6DBQ - chains C and F of the 8 polymer chains in the assembly; structure by electron microscopy, 4.22 A resolution (low resolution: residue-level contacts below are approximate; hydrogen-bond / salt-bridge calls are withheld).

# Chain C
Protein: Recombination activating gene 1 - MBP chimera
Organism: Escherichia coli
Notes: EC 2.3.2.27
UniProt: chimeric construct of P0AEX9, O13033: residues -113 to 250 from P0AEX9 (MALE_ECOLI) positions 29-392 (UniProt number = residue number + 142); residues 271-1031 from O13033 positions 271-1031 (same numbers)
Sequence (1159 residues; row label = number of the first residue in the row; numbers below 1 keep their minus sign (Met-127 is residue -127)):
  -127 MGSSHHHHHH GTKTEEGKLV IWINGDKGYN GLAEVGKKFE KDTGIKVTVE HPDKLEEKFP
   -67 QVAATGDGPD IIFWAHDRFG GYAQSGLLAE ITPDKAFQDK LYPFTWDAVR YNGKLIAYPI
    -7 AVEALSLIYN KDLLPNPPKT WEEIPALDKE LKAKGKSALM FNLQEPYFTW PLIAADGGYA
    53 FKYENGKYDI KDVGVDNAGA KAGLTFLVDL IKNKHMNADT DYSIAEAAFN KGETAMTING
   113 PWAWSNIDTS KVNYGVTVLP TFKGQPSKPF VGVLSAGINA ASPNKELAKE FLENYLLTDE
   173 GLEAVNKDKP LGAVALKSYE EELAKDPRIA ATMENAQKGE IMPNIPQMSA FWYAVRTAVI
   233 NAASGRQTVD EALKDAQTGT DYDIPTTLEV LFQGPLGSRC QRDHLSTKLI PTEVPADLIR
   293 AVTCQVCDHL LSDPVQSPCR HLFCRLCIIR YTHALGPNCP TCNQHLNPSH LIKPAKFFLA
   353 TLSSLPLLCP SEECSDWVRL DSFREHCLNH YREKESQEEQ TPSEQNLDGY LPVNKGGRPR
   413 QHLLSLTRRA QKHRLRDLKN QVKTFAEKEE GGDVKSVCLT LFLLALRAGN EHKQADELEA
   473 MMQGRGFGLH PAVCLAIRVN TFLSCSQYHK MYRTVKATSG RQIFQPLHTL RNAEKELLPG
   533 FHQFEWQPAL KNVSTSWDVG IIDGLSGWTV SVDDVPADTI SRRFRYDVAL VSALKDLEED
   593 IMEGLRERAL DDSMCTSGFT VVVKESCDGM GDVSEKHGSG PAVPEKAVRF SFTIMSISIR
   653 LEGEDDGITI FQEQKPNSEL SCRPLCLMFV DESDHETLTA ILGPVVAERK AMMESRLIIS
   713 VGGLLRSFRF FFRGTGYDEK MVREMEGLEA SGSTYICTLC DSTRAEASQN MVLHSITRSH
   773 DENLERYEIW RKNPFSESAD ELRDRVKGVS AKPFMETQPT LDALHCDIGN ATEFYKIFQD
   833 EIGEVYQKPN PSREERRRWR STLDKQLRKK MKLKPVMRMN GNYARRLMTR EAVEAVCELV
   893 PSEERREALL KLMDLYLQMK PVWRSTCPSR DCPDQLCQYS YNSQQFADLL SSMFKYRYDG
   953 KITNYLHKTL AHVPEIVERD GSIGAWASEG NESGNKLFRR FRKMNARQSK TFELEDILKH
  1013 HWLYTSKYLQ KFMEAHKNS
Not modelled in the structure: -127 to 407, 629-634, 1030-1031
Construct notes: initiating methionine (-127); expression tag (-126 to -114); linker (251-270)
Metal / ion sites: Ca2+ site 1: Asp620, Asp730, Glu984 (shared with 1 residue of chain G); Zn2+: Cys749, His959, His964; Ca2+ site 2: Glu984 (shared with 2 residues of chain G)

# Chain F
Molecule: Molecule name: Reverse strand of 12-RSS substrate DNA
Sequence (50 nucleotides; each row starts with the number of its first residue):
     1 CTGCAGGGTT TTTGTTCCAG TCTGTAGCAC TGTGTAAGAC AGGCCAGATC
Metal / ion sites: Ca2+: DA36 (shared with 1 residue of chain A)

# Chain C / chain F interface
Pairs across the interface - 27 pairs, chain C then chain F:
  Gly409(C) with DT9(F)
  Arg410(C) with DT9(F); DT10(F)
  Arg412(C) with DT11(F)
  Gln413(C) with DT11(F); DT12(F)
  Leu418(C) with DT11(F); DT12(F)
  Thr419(C) with DT12(F); DT13(F)
  Arg421(C) with DT13(F); DG14(F); DT15(F)
  Ala422(C) with DT12(F)
  His425(C) with DT12(F)
  Arg426(C) with DT11(F)
  His501(C) with DG24(F)
  Pro518(C) with DT23(F)
  His520(C) with DC22(F); DT23(F)
  Lys628(C) with DT31(F); DG32(F)
  Gln1000(C) with DC30(F); DT31(F); DG32(F)
  Ser1001(C) with DC30(F); DT31(F)
Interface residues without a listed pair, chain C (21 interface residues in all): Pro411, Ser417, Tyr504, Arg505, Lys508
Interface residues without a listed pair, chain F (15 interface residues in all): DG8, DT25

# Overview
21 residues of chain C face 15 of chain F across their interface. Asp620(C), Asp730(C) and Glu984(C) form the
Ca2+ site 1. Cys749(C), His959(C) and His964(C) form the Zn2+ site.
Here chain C is Recombination activating gene 1 - MBP chimera (Escherichia coli) and chain F is Molecule name:
Reverse strand of 12-RSS substrate DNA. Entry 6DBQ (Cryo-EM structure of RAG in complex with 12-RSS and 23-RSS
substrate DNAs) was determined by electron microscopy, deposited together with 6DBI, 6DBJ, 6DBL, 6DBO, 6DBR,
6DBT and 4 further entries.
